8QSG - chains A and H of the 4 polymer chains in the assembly; structure by X-ray diffraction, 2.00 A resolution.

[Chain A]
Molecule: 14-3-3 protein sigma
From: Homo sapiens
UniProtKB: P31947 (1433S_HUMAN); numbering as in UniProt (aligned over 1-231)
Sequence (236 residues; each row starts with the number of its first residue; numbers below 1 keep their minus sign (Gly-4 is residue -4)):
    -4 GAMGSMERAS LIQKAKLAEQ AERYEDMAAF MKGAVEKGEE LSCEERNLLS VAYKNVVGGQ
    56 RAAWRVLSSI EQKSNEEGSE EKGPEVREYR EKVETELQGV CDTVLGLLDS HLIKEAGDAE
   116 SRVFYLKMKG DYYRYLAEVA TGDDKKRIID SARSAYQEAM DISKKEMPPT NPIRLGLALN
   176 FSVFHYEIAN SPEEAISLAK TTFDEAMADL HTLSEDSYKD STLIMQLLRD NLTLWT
Not modelled in the structure: -4, 70-77
Covalent attachments: compound WQ9 linked to Cys38
Differences from the reference sequence: expression tag (-4 to 0)
Metal / ion sites: Mg2+ near Glu89 (its only coordinating residue here)
Ligand contacts: WQ9 (1-[(5R)-2-(4-bromanyl-3-fluoranyl-phenyl)sulfonyl-2,7-diazaspiro[4.4]nonan-7-yl]-2-chloranyl-ethanone): Arg41, Asn42, Ser45, Glu115, Phe119, Lys122, Pro167, Ile168, Asp215, Leu218, Ile219
Curated features (UniProtKB/Swiss-Prot):
  - site (Interaction with phosphoserine on interacting protein): Arg56, Arg129
  - modified residue (Phosphoserine): Ser5, Ser74

[Chain H]
Molecule: BRAF peptide pS365
Sequence (9 residues; each row starts with the number of its first residue):
   361 DRSSSAPNV
Modified residues: Ser365 (phosphoserine; SEP)
Ligand contacts: WQ9 (1-[(5R)-2-(4-bromanyl-3-fluoranyl-phenyl)sulfonyl-2,7-diazaspiro[4.4]nonan-7-yl]-2-chloranyl-ethanone): Ala366, Pro367, Val369

[Interface between chain A and chain H]
Pairs across the interface - 29 pairs, chain A then chain H:
  Asn42(A) with Val369(H)
  Val46(A) with Asn368(H)
  Lys49(A) with Ser365(H); Ala366(H); Asn368(H)
  Asn50(A) with Asn368(H), hydrogen bond
  Arg56(A) with Ser365(H)
  Arg60(A) with Arg362(H)
  Arg129(A) with Ser365(H)
  Tyr130(A) with Ser365(H)
  Leu174(A) with Ser364(H); Ser365(H); Ala366(H)
  Asn175(A) with Ser365(H); Ala366(H), hydrogen bond (side chain-backbone)
  Val178(A) with Ser364(H)
  Tyr181(A) with Ser363(H)
  Glu182(A) with Ser363(H), hydrogen bond
  Lys214(A) with Val369(H)
  Asp215(A) with Val369(H)
  Leu218(A) with Pro367(H), hydrophobic
  Leu222(A) with Ser364(H); Ser365(H); Pro367(H)
  Asn226(A) with Ser363(H); Ser364(H), hydrogen bond (side chain-backbone)
  Leu229(A) with Asp361(H); Arg362(H)
  Trp230(A) with Ser363(H), hydrogen bond
Other interface residues (no listed pair), chain A (23 interface residues in all): Ser45, Gly171, Ile219

[Summary]
23 residues of chain A and 9 residues of chain H are in contact; the contacts include 5 hydrogen bonds. Among
the polar pairs are Asn50(A)-Asn368(H), Asn175(A)-Ala366(H) and Glu182(A)-Ser363(H). Chain H binds compound
WQ9. Compound WQ9 is covalently linked to Cys38(A).
Here chain A is 14-3-3 protein sigma (Homo sapiens) and chain H is BRAF peptide pS365. Entry 8QSG (Ternary
structure of 14-3-3s, BRAF phosphopeptide (pS365) and compound 86 (1124384)) was determined by X-ray
diffraction.
